Entry 6T9E (X-ray diffraction, 2.99 A resolution); this record covers chains AAA and BBB of the 6 polymer chains in the assembly.

[Chain AAA]
Name: DutaFab mat VH chain
Organism: Homo sapiens
Chain sequence (220 residues; row label = number of the first residue in the row):
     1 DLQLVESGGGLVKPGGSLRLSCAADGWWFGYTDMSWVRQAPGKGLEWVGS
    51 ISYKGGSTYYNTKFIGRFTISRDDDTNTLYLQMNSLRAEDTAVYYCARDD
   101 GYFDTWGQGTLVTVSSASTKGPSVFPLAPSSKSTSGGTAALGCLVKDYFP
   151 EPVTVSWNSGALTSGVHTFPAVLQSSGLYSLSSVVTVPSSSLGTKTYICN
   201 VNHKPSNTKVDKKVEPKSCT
Disordered / not traced: 190-196, 217-220
Cystine bridges: C22-C96, C143-C199

[Chain BBB]
Name: DutaFab mat VL chain
Organism: Homo sapiens
Chain sequence (214 residues; row label = number of the first residue in the row):
     1 AIQMTQSPSSLSASVGDRVTITCHGSYWLSNYLAWYQQKPGKAPKLLIYD
    51 GKEREHGVPSRFSGSGSHEDYTLTISSLQPEDFATYYCQQYRYHPYTFGQ
   101 GTKLEIKRTVAAPSVFIFPPSDEQLKSGTASVVCLLNNFYPREAKVQWKV
   151 DNALQSGNSQESVTEQDSKDSTYSLSSTLTLSKADYEKHKVYACEVTHQG
   201 LSSPVTKSFNRGEC
Disordered / not traced: 190-192, 211-214
Cystine bridges: C23-C88, C134-C194

[Interface between chain AAA and chain BBB]
Contacting residue pairs (67):
  V37(AAA) with F98(BBB), hydrophobic
  Q39(AAA) with Q38(BBB), hydrogen bond; Y87(BBB), hydrogen bond
  K43(AAA) with Y87(BBB)
  G44(AAA) with Y87(BBB)
  L45(AAA) with Y87(BBB); F98(BBB)
  E46(AAA) with F98(BBB)
  W47(AAA) with H94(BBB); P95(BBB), hydrophobic; Y96(BBB); F98(BBB)
  S50(AAA) with H94(BBB)
  Y95(AAA) with Q38(BBB); K42(BBB); A43(BBB), hydrophobic
  D99(AAA) with Y96(BBB), hydrogen bond
  G101(AAA) with Q89(BBB), hydrogen bond (backbone-side chain); Y91(BBB)
  Y102(AAA) with Y36(BBB), hydrogen bond (backbone-side chain); L46(BBB); Y49(BBB), hydrophobic; Q89(BBB); Y91(BBB)
  F103(AAA) with Y36(BBB); L46(BBB); Q89(BBB); Y96(BBB), hydrophobic
  D104(AAA) with L46(BBB); E55(BBB)
  W106(AAA) with Y36(BBB), hydrophobic; P44(BBB)
  G107(AAA) with A43(BBB)
  F125(AAA) with S121(BBB); Q124(BBB)
  P126(AAA) with S121(BBB), hydrogen bond (backbone-side chain); E123(BBB)
  L127(AAA) with F118(BBB), hydrophobic
  A128(AAA) with F118(BBB)
  S131(AAA) with F209(BBB)
  K132(AAA) with F116(BBB); I117(BBB); K207(BBB); S208(BBB), hydrogen bond (side chain-backbone); F209(BBB)
  S133(AAA) with F116(BBB)
  S135(AAA) with F116(BBB)
  A140(AAA) with F118(BBB)
  K146(AAA) with Q124(BBB); S131(BBB); T180(BBB)
  H167(AAA) with N138(BBB); T164(BBB); D167(BBB), salt bridge; S174(BBB)
  F169(AAA) with L135(BBB), hydrophobic; S162(BBB); T164(BBB); S174(BBB); L175(BBB); S176(BBB)
  P170(AAA) with S162(BBB), hydrogen bond (backbone-side chain)
  V172(AAA) with Q160(BBB)
  L173(AAA) with Q160(BBB)
  Q174(AAA) with Q160(BBB)
  S182(AAA) with S176(BBB), hydrogen bond
  K212(AAA) with E123(BBB), salt bridge
Interface residues without a listed pair, chain AAA (42 interface residues in all): S35, Y59, N61, Q108, S130, L144, S175, V184
Interface residues without a listed pair, chain BBB (44 interface residues in all): A34, D50, Q100, V115, S127, T129, V133, N137, V163

[Overview]
42 residues of chain AAA face 44 of chain BBB across their interface; the contacts include 9 hydrogen bonds
and 2 salt bridges. Among the polar pairs are H167(AAA)-D167(BBB), K212(AAA)-E123(BBB) and Q39(AAA)-Q38(BBB).
Chain AAA is DutaFab mat VH chain and chain BBB is DutaFab mat VL chain, both from Homo sapiens; the
structure, Crystal structure of a bispecific DutaFab in complex with human PDGF, was determined by X-ray
diffraction (same publication as 6T9D).
